4U5B - chains E and F of the 6 polymer chains in the assembly; structure by X-ray diffraction, 3.50 A resolution.

Chain E (and F):
Name: Con-ikot-ikot
Organism: Conus striatus
Notes: chain F of this document is another copy of the same molecule, construct and numbering; everything in this record applies to it too
UniProtKB: P0CB20 (CONII_CONST); residues 1-86 here correspond to UniProt positions 38-123 (UniProt number = residue number + 37)
Chain sequence (90 residues; each row starts with the number of its first residue; numbers below 1 keep their minus sign (Gly-3 is residue -3)):
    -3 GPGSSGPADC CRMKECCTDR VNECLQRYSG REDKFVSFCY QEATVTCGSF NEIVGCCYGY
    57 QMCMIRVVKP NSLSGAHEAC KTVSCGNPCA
Not modelled in the structure: -3 to 1
Differences from the reference sequence: expression tag (-3 to 0)
Disulfide bonds: Cys12-Cys43, Cys13-Cys52, Cys20-Cys35, Cys53-Cys81, Cys59-Cys76
UniProt features mapped onto this chain:
  - site (Interaction with glutamate receptor 2 (GRIA2)): Gln37, Glu48, Ala75

How chain E and chain F interact:
Pairs across the interface (22; chain E residue first):
  Ala4(E) - Ser80(F)
  Ala4(E) - Gly82(F)  hydrogen bond (backbone-backbone)
  Asp5(E) - Lys10(F)  salt bridge
  Asp5(E) - Ser80(F)
  Asp5(E) - Cys81(F)
  Cys6(E) - Cys6(F)  disulfide
  Cys7(E) - Cys7(F)  disulfide
  Lys10(E) - Asp5(F)  salt bridge
  Phe46(E) - Gly82(F)
  Phe46(E) - Asn83(F)
  Phe46(E) - Pro84(F)
  Val79(E) - Asp5(F)
  Ser80(E) - Pro3(F)
  Ser80(E) - Asp5(F)
  Ser80(E) - Arg8(F)
  Cys81(E) - Asp5(F)
  Gly82(E) - Pro3(F)
  Gly82(E) - Phe46(F)
  Asn83(E) - Phe46(F)
  Pro84(E) - Phe46(F)
  Pro84(E) - Cys85(F)  hydrogen bond (backbone-side chain)
  Cys85(E) - Cys85(F)  disulfide
Also at the interface, not in a pair above, chain E (15 interface residues in all): Pro3, Thr78
Also at the interface, not in a pair above, chain F (14 interface residues in all): Val79
Inter-chain disulfides: Cys6(E)-Cys6(F), Cys7(E)-Cys7(F), Cys85(E)-Cys85(F)

Summary:
15 residues of chain E face 14 of chain F across their interface, with 3 disulfide bonds, 2 hydrogen bonds and
2 salt bridges. Among the polar pairs are Asp5(E)-Lys10(F), Pro84(E)-Cys85(F) and Ala4(E)-Gly82(F).
Chain E and chain F are both Con-ikot-ikot (Conus striatus); the structure, Crystal structure of GluA2 A622T,
con-ikot-ikot snail toxin, partial agonist KA and postitive modulator (R,R)-2b complex, was determined by
X-ray diffraction together with 4U5C, 4U5D, 4U5E and 4U5F from the same study.
